5XLY - chains A and B; structure by X-ray diffraction, 1.76 A resolution.

Chain A:
Protein: Chemotaxis protein methyltransferase 1
Organism: Pseudomonas aeruginosa (strain ATCC 15692 / DSM 22644 / CIP 104116 / JCM 14847 / LMG 12228 / 1C / PRS 101 / PAO1)
Notes: EC 2.1.1.80
UniProtKB: O87131 (CHER1_PSEAE); residues 1-274 here = UniProt positions 1-274
Sequence (281 residues; each row starts with the number of its first residue):
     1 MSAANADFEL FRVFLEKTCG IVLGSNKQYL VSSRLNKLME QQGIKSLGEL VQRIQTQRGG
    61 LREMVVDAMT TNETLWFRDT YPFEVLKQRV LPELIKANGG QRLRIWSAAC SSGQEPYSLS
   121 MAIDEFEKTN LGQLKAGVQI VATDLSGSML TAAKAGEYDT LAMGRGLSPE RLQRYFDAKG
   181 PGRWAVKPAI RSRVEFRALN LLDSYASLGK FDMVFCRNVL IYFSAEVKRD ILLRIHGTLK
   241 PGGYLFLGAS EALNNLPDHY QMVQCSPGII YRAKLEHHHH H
Not modelled in the structure: 1-4, 98-100, 275-281
Sequence notes: expression tag (275-281)
Curated features (UniProtKB/Swiss-Prot):
  - binding site (S-adenosyl-L-methionine): Asn72, Thr74, Arg78, Glu115, Asp144, Asn200, Leu201, Arg217, Asn218

Chain B:
Protein: Cyclic diguanosine monophosphate-binding protein PA4608
Organism: Pseudomonas aeruginosa (strain ATCC 15692 / DSM 22644 / CIP 104116 / JCM 14847 / LMG 12228 / 1C / PRS 101 / PAO1)
UniProtKB: Q9HVI1 (CDGBP_PSEAE); numbering as in UniProt (aligned over 1-125)
Sequence (133 residues; each row starts with the number of its first residue):
     1 MSDQHDERRR FHRIAFDADS EILQGERRWE VLLHDVSLHG ILVGQPQDWN GDPQRPFEAR
    61 LYLGLDVLIR MEISLAWARD GLLGFECQHI DLDSISHLRR LVELNLGDEE LLERELALLV
   121 SAHDDLEHHH HHH
Not modelled in the structure: 1-3, 125-133
Sequence notes: expression tag (126-133)
Curated features (UniProtKB/Swiss-Prot):
  - motif: Arg9 to Arg13 (RXXXR motif), Asp35 to Gly40 (DXSXXG motif)
  - binding site (3',3'-c-di-GMP): Asp6 to Arg13, Trp77
  - site: Gly40 (Important for c-di-GMP binding)
  - mutagenesis: Arg9 (R9A: Abolishes c-di-GMP binding), Arg13 (R13A: Abolishes c-di-GMP binding), Gly40 (G40A: Abolishes c-di-GMP binding)
Ligand contacts:
  - c-di-GMP (C2E; 9,9'-[(2R,3R,3aS,5S,7aR,9R,10R,10aS,12S,14aR)-3,5,10,12-tetrahydroxy-5,12-dioxidooctahydro-2H,7H-difuro[3,2-d:3',2'-j][1,3,7,9,2,8]tetraoxadiphosphacyclododecine-2,9-diyl]bis(2-amino-1,9-dihydro-6H-purin-6-one)), molecule 1: Gln4, His5, Glu7, Arg9, Arg13, Trp77, Arg79
  - c-di-GMP (C2E), molecule 2: Gln4, His5, Glu7, Arg8, Arg9, Arg10, Phe11, Arg13, Asp35, Val36, Ser37, His39, Gly40, Ile41, Leu42, Ala76, Trp77, Gly84, Phe85, Glu86

Interface between chain A and chain B:
Contacting residue pairs (65):
  Glu16(A) with His89(B), salt bridge
  Lys17(A) with His123(B), hydrogen bond (backbone-side chain)
  Thr18(A) with Leu119(B); Val120(B); His123(B)
  Cys19(A) with Val120(B), hydrophobic
  Gly20(A) with Gln88(B); His89(B); Ile90(B), hydrogen bond (backbone-backbone)
  Ile21(A) with Ile90(B)
  Val22(A) with Ile90(B), hydrogen bond (backbone-backbone); Asp91(B); Leu92(B), hydrogen bond (backbone-backbone)
  Leu23(A) with Leu92(B), hydrophobic
  Lys27(A) with Asp93(B), salt bridge
  Leu30(A) with Leu92(B), hydrophobic
  Arg34(A) with Leu92(B); Ser96(B)
  Gln57(A) with Asp124(B)
  Arg62(A) with Val120(B), hydrogen bond (side chain-backbone); Ser121(B); Asp124(B), salt bridge
  Glu63(A) with Glu113(B); Leu116(B); Ala117(B)
  Val66(A) with Val120(B), hydrophobic
  Asp67(A) with Arg99(B), salt bridge; Glu113(B); Leu116(B)
  Met69(A) with Leu92(B); Ser96(B)
  Thr70(A) with Ile95(B); Ser96(B); Arg99(B), hydrogen bond
  Thr71(A) with Arg99(B)
  Asn72(A) with Ser96(B); His97(B)
  Ala109(A) with Arg100(B)
  Asp144(A) with Arg100(B), salt bridge
  Leu145(A) with Glu103(B); Gly107(B)
  Ser146(A) with Glu109(B)
  Met149(A) with Arg100(B)
  Asn200(A) with Gly107(B)
  Leu202(A) with Leu104(B); Asn105(B)
  Ile221(A) with Phe16(B); Leu63(B); Gly64(B); Val67(B), hydrophobic
  Tyr222(A) with Phe16(B); Leu63(B), hydrophobic; His97(B), hydrogen bond; Arg100(B); Leu101(B); Leu104(B), hydrophobic; Asn105(B), hydrogen bond (backbone-side chain)
  Phe223(A) with Phe16(B); Leu104(B), hydrophobic; Asn105(B)
  Ser224(A) with Phe16(B); Asp17(B)
  Ala225(A) with Asp17(B), hydrogen bond (backbone-side chain)
  Ser250(A) with Leu65(B); Asp66(B), hydrogen bond
Also at the interface, not in a pair above, chain A (36 interface residues in all): Phe14, Ser111, Val219
Also at the interface, not in a pair above, chain B (34 interface residues in all): Ala15, Asp108

In short:
36 residues of chain A and 34 residues of chain B are in contact, with 10 hydrogen bonds and 5 salt bridges.
Among the polar pairs are Glu16(A)-His89(B), Lys27(A)-Asp93(B) and Arg62(A)-Asp124(B). Bound to chain B:
c-di-GMP.
Chain A is Chemotaxis protein methyltransferase 1 and chain B is Cyclic diguanosine monophosphate-binding
protein PA4608, both from Pseudomonas aeruginosa (strain ATCC 15692 / DSM 22644 / CIP 104116 / JCM 14847 / LMG
12228 / 1C / PRS 101 / PAO1); the structure, Crystal structure of CheR1 in complex with c-di-GMP-bound MapZ,
was determined by X-ray diffraction (same publication as 5XLX).
